2CNZ - chains A and B; structure by X-ray diffraction, 1.80 A resolution.

# Chain A
Protein: Putative outer membrane protein
Organism: Salmonella typhimurium
Notes: fragment: core pilin domain, nte deleted, residues 48-170
Reference sequence: Q8ZRK4 (Q8ZRK4_SALTY); residues 22-144 here correspond to UniProt positions 48-170 (UniProt number = residue number + 26)
Sequence (125 residues; numbered 20 to 144; the number before each row is that of its first residue):
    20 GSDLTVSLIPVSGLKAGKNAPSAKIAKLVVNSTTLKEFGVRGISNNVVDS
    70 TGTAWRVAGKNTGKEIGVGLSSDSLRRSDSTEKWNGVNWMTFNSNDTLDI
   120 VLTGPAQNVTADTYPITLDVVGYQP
Unresolved in the structure: 20-21

# Chain B
Protein: Putative outer membrane protein
Notes: fragment: n-terminal extension, residues 27-46
Reference sequence: Q8ZRK4 (Q8ZRK4_SALTY); residues 1-20 here correspond to UniProt positions 27-46 (UniProt number = residue number + 26)
Sequence (20 residues; row label = number of the first residue in the row):
     1 GSFLPNSEQQKSADIVFSSP
Construct notes: engineered mutation Ala-13 (Val39 in Q8ZRK4)

# How chain A and chain B interact
Contacting residue pairs - 72 pairs, chain A then chain B:
  Leu-23(A) with Gln-9(B), hydrogen bond (backbone-side chain)
  Val-25(A) with Gln-9(B); Lys-11(B)
  Leu-27(A) with Lys-11(B); Ala-13(B)
  Pro-29(A) with Ala-13(B), hydrophobic; Asp-14(B); Ile-15(B), hydrophobic
  Leu-33(A) with Ile-15(B), hydrophobic; Val-16(B); Phe-17(B); Ser-18(B), hydrogen bond (backbone-backbone)
  Lys-34(A) with Phe-17(B); Ser-18(B); Ser-19(B); Pro-20(B)
  Ala-35(A) with Ser-18(B), hydrogen bond (backbone-backbone)
  Asn-38(A) with Phe-17(B)
  Ile-44(A) with Ile-15(B); Phe-17(B), hydrophobic
  Ala-45(A) with Ile-15(B), hydrophobic
  Leu-54(A) with Leu-4(B), hydrophobic
  Lys-79(A) with Asp-14(B), salt bridge
  Glu-101(A) with Phe-3(B)
  Lys-102(A) with Phe-3(B)
  Trp-103(A) with Phe-3(B), hydrophobic; Pro-5(B), hydrophobic; Glu-8(B)
  Trp-108(A) with Phe-3(B), hydrophobic; Glu-8(B)
  Val-128(A) with Phe-17(B), hydrophobic
  Ala-130(A) with Phe-17(B); Ser-19(B)
  Asp-131(A) with Ile-15(B); Val-16(B); Phe-17(B), hydrogen bond (backbone-backbone)
  Thr-132(A) with Asp-14(B); Ile-15(B); Val-16(B)
  Tyr-133(A) with Ala-13(B); Asp-14(B); Ile-15(B), hydrogen bond (backbone-backbone); Phe-17(B), hydrophobic
  Pro-134(A) with Ala-13(B); Asp-14(B)
  Ile-135(A) with Ser-12(B), hydrogen bond (backbone-side chain); Ala-13(B), hydrogen bond (backbone-backbone); Ile-15(B), hydrophobic
  Thr-136(A) with Gln-10(B); Lys-11(B); Ser-12(B), hydrogen bond
  Leu-137(A) with Gln-10(B); Lys-11(B), hydrogen bond (backbone-backbone)
  Asp-138(A) with Glu-8(B); Gln-9(B); Gln-10(B)
  Val-139(A) with Ser-7(B); Glu-8(B); Gln-9(B), hydrogen bond (backbone-backbone)
  Val-140(A) with Phe-3(B), hydrophobic; Leu-4(B); Ser-7(B)
  Gly-141(A) with Phe-3(B); Leu-4(B), hydrogen bond (backbone-backbone); Ser-7(B), hydrogen bond (backbone-side chain)
  Tyr-142(A) with Gly-1(B); Ser-2(B); Phe-3(B), hydrophobic
  Gln-143(A) with Gly-1(B); Ser-2(B), hydrogen bond (backbone-backbone); Leu-4(B)
  Pro-144(A) with Gly-1(B)
Also at the interface, not in a pair above, chain A (36 interface residues in all): Ile-62, Ile-85, Leu-121, Thr-129

# Summary
The interface between chain A and chain B involves 36 residues on one side and 19 on the other; the contacts
include 13 hydrogen bonds and 1 salt bridge. Among the polar pairs are Lys-79(A)/Asp-14(B), Leu-23(A)/Gln-9(B)
and Ile-135(A)/Ser-12(B).
Here chain A is Putative outer membrane protein (Salmonella typhimurium) and chain B is Putative outer
membrane protein. Entry 2CNZ (Salmonella enterica SafA pilin in complex with a 19-residue SafA Nte peptide
(V13A mutant)) was determined by X-ray diffraction (same publication as 2CNY, 2CO1, 2CO2, 2CO4, 2CO6 and
2CO7).
